PDB entry 4S05 | X-ray diffraction, 3.80 A resolution | chains A and B of the 4 polymer chains in the assembly

== Chain A (and B) ==
Name: DNA-binding transcriptional regulator BasR
From: Klebsiella pneumoniae
Notes: chain B of this document is another copy of the same molecule, construct and numbering; everything in this record applies to it too
Reference sequence: S5YJU7 (S5YJU7_KLEPN); residues 1-223 here = UniProt positions 1-223
Sequence (232 residues; numbered 1 to 232; the number before each row is that of its first residue):
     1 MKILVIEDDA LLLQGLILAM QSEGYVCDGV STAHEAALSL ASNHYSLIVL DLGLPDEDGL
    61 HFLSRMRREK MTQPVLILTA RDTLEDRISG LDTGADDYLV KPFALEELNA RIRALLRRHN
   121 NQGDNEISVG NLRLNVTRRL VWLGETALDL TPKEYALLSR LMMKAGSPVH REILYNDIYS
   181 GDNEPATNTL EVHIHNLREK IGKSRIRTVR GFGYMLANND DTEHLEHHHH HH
Not modelled in the structure: 220-232
Differences from the reference sequence: engineered mutation Gly181 (Trp in S5YJU7), Asp220 (Ile in S5YJU7); expression tag (224-232)
Ion coordination: Mg2+: Asp8, Asp51, Gly53
Ligand contacts: beryllium trifluoride (BEF): Glu7, Asp8, Asp51, Leu52, Gly53, Leu78, Thr79, Ala80, Arg81, Lys101
From the paper describing this entry:
  - mutagenesis - W181G/I220D (200.6+/-8.2 nM): unchanged binding to DNA
  - mutagenesis - W181G/I220D: unchanged signaling
  - mutagenesis - N43A, S46A, N120A, N176A, W181G: decreased signaling
  - mutagenesis - N176A (364.9+/-11.6 nM), N188A, N196A, R210A (3036.8+/-11.7 nM): decreased binding to DNA
  - mutagenesis - N188A, N196A, R210A: abolished signaling
  - mutagenesis - R160A (2.7-fold): increased signaling
  - mutagenesis - N43A, S46A: decreased expression

== How chain A and chain B interact ==
Residue-residue contacts (49):
  Arg67(A) - Arg117(B)
  Thr72(A) - Arg118(B)  hydrogen bond (backbone-side chain)
  Leu84(A) - Ala104(B)  hydrophobic
  Leu84(A) - Glu107(B)
  Arg87(A) - Glu107(B)  salt bridge
  Ile88(A) - Glu106(B)
  Ile88(A) - Glu107(B)
  Ile88(A) - Ala110(B)  hydrophobic
  Leu91(A) - Arg111(B)
  Leu91(A) - Arg117(B)  hydrogen bond (backbone-side chain)
  Asp92(A) - Ala110(B)
  Asp92(A) - Arg113(B)  salt bridge
  Gly94(A) - Arg117(B)  hydrogen bond (backbone-side chain)
  Ala95(A) - Ala114(B)
  Ala95(A) - Arg117(B)
  Asp96(A) - Arg117(B)  salt bridge
  Asp96(A) - Arg118(B)  salt bridge
  Ala104(A) - Leu84(B)  hydrophobic
  Glu106(A) - Ile88(B)
  Glu107(A) - Arg87(B)  salt bridge
  Glu107(A) - Ile88(B)
  Ala110(A) - Ile88(B)  hydrophobic
  Arg111(A) - Leu91(B)
  Arg113(A) - Asp92(B)  salt bridge
  Ala114(A) - Leu91(B)
  Arg117(A) - Leu91(B)  hydrogen bond (side chain-backbone)
  Arg117(A) - Asp92(B)
  Arg117(A) - Gly94(B)
  Arg117(A) - Ala95(B)
  Arg118(A) - Arg67(B)
  Arg118(A) - Thr72(B)
  Arg118(A) - Gln73(B)
  Arg118(A) - Pro74(B)
  Arg118(A) - Asp96(B)  salt bridge
  His119(A) - Arg118(B)  hydrogen bond
  His119(A) - Gln122(B)
  Gln122(A) - Gln122(B)  hydrogen bond
  Gly123(A) - Arg67(B)
  Gly123(A) - Thr72(B)
  Asp124(A) - Arg67(B)
  Gly166(A) - Leu140(B)
  Ser167(A) - Arg138(B)  hydrogen bond
  Ser167(A) - Leu140(B)
  Pro168(A) - Arg138(B)
  Pro168(A) - Leu140(B)
  Arg207(A) - Asp149(B)  salt bridge
  Arg210(A) - Pro152(B)
  Gly211(A) - Pro152(B)
  Phe212(A) - Arg139(B)
Other interface residues (no listed pair), chain A (35 interface residues in all): Pro74, Thr93, Asp97, Tyr98, Val209
Other interface residues (no listed pair), chain B (30 interface residues in all): Thr93, Asp97, Tyr98

== Overview ==
The interface between chain A and chain B involves 35 residues on one side and 30 on the other; the contacts
include 7 hydrogen bonds and 8 salt bridges. Polar contacts include Arg87(A)-Glu107(B), Asp92(A)-Arg113(B) and
Asp96(A)-Arg117(B). The paper reports that N43A, S46A and N120A of chain A, among others, reduce signaling;
N176A, N188A and N196A of chain A, among others, reduce binding to DNA; 10 substitutions were tested in all.
Chain A and chain B are both DNA-binding transcriptional regulator BasR (Klebsiella pneumoniae); the
structure, Crystal structure of Klebsiella pneumoniae PmrA in complex with PmrA box DNA, was determined by
X-ray diffraction (same publication as 4S04).
